PDB entry 6VMD | electron microscopy, 4.53 A resolution (low resolution: residue-level contacts below are approximate; hydrogen-bond / salt-bridge calls are withheld) | chains e and g of the 9 polymer chains in the assembly

Chain e:
Protein: ATP synthase epsilon chain, chloroplastic
Source organism: Spinacia oleracea
Reference sequence: P00833 (ATPE_SPIOL); residue numbers follow UniProt; this construct covers 1-134
Amino-acid sequence (134 residues; row label = number of the first residue in the row):
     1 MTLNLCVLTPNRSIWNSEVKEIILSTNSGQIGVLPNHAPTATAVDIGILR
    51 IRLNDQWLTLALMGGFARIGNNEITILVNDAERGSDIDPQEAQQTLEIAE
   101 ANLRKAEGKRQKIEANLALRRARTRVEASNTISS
Unresolved in the structure: 132-134

Chain g:
Protein: ATP synthase gamma chain, chloroplastic
Source organism: Spinacia oleracea
Reference sequence: P05435 (ATPG_SPIOL); residues 1-364 here = UniProt positions 1-364
Amino-acid sequence (364 residues; each row starts with the number of its first residue):
     1 MACSLSFSSSVSTFHLPTTTQSTQAPPNNATTLPTTNPIQCANLRELRDR
    51 IGSVKNTQKITEAMKLVAAAKVRRAQEAVVNGRPFSETLVEVLYNMNEQL
   101 QTEDVDVPLTKIRTVKKVALMVVTGDRGLCGGFNNMLLKKAESRIAELKK
   151 LGVDYTIISIGKKGNTYFIRRPEIPVDRYFDGTNLPTAKEAQAIADDVFS
   201 LFVSEEVDKVEMLYTKFVSLVKSDPVIHTLLPLSPKGEICDINGKCVDAA
   251 EDELFRLTTKEGKLTVERDMIKTETPAFSPILEFEQDPAQILDALLPLYL
   301 NSQILRALQESLASELAARMTAMSNATDNANELKKTLSINYNRARQAKIT
   351 GEILEIVAGANACV
Unresolved in the structure: 1-40, 364
Curated features (UniProtKB/Swiss-Prot):
  - active site: Cys130
Cystine bridges: Cys240-Cys246

How chain e and chain g interact:
Residue-residue contacts - 49 pairs, chain e then chain g:
  Leu8(e) with Phe85(g); Thr88(g)
  Thr9(e) with Phe85(g)
  Pro10(e) with Asn81(g); Gly82(g); Phe85(g); Leu305(g)
  Asn11(e) with Asn81(g); Ala188(g)
  Asn27(e) with Gln286(g); Gln290(g)
  Ser28(e) with Gln286(g)
  Ala38(e) with Glu283(g)
  Pro39(e) with Ile281(g); Leu282(g); Glu283(g)
  Thr40(e) with Leu282(g); Glu283(g)
  Ala41(e) with Leu282(g); Glu283(g); Phe284(g); Glu285(g)
  Ala43(e) with Gln286(g); Ile291(g)
  Met63(e) with Gln192(g)
  Gly65(e) with Ala294(g); Leu298(g)
  Phe66(e) with Val92(g); Ile291(g); Leu295(g)
  Arg68(e) with Val92(g); Ala277(g); Phe278(g)
  Leu77(e) with Phe85(g); Thr88(g)
  Val78(e) with Phe85(g); Leu298(g)
  Asn79(e) with Gln192(g); Leu298(g); Asn301(g)
  Lys109(e) with Ser204(g); Glu205(g)
  Arg110(e) with Asp177(g); Arg178(g); Leu201(g); Glu206(g)
  Ile113(e) with Val203(g)
  Glu114(e) with Ser200(g)
  Leu117(e) with Asp196(g)
Also at the interface, not in a pair above, chain e (24 interface residues in all): Val44
Also at the interface, not in a pair above, chain g (34 interface residues in all): Asn95, Asp197, Phe199

Summary:
The interface between chain e and chain g involves 24 residues on one side and 34 on the other. UniProt lists
active-site residue Cys130(g) on chain g.
Here chain e is ATP synthase epsilon chain, chloroplastic and chain g is ATP synthase gamma chain,
chloroplastic, both from Spinacia oleracea. Entry 6VMD (Chloroplast ATP synthase (C1, CF1)) was determined by
electron microscopy together with 6VM1, 6VM4, 6VMB, 6VMG, 6VOF, 6VOG and 8 further entries from the same
study.
